6N54 - chains A and B; structure by X-ray diffraction, 2.42 A resolution.

# Chain A (and B)
Name: Uridine-cytidine kinase 2
Source organism: Homo sapiens
Notes: EC 2.7.1.48; chain B of this document is another copy of the same molecule, construct and numbering; everything in this record applies to it too
Reference sequence: Q9BZX2 (UCK2_HUMAN); residue numbers follow UniProt; this construct covers 1-250
Chain sequence (255 residues; each row starts with the number of its first residue; numbers below 1 keep their minus sign (Gly-4 is residue -4)):
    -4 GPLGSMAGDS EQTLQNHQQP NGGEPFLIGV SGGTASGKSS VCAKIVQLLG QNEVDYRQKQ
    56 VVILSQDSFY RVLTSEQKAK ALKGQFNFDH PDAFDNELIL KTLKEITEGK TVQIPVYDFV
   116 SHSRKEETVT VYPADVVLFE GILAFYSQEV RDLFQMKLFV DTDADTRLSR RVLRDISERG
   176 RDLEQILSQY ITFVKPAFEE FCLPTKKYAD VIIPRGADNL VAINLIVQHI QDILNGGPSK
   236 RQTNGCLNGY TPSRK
Disordered / not traced: -4 to 17, 48-51, 232-250 (chain B: -4 to 17, 50-52, 234-250)
Sequence notes: expression tag (-4 to 0)
UniProt features mapped onto this chain:
  - binding site (ATP): Gly27 to Ser35, Asp213
  - binding site (substrate): Asp84, Tyr112, His117, Arg166, Arg176, Gln184
  - modified residue: Ala2 (N-acetylalanine)

# Interface between chain A and chain B
Residue-residue contacts (12):
  Asp156(A) with Glu195(B)
  Glu194(A) with Lys202(B), salt bridge; Tyr203(B), hydrogen bond
  Leu198(A) with Pro199(B), hydrophobic
  Pro199(A) with Tyr141(B)
  Lys201(A) with Glu195(B), hydrogen bond (side chain-backbone)
  Lys202(A) with His85(B), hydrogen bond (backbone-side chain); Asp87(B); Tyr141(B), hydrogen bond; Phe196(B)
  Ile207(A) with Glu195(B); Phe196(B), hydrophobic
Other interface residues (no listed pair), chain B (9 interface residues in all): Pro86

# In short
Chain A and chain B form an interface of 7 and 9 residues respectively, with 4 hydrogen bonds and 1 salt
bridge. Polar pairs include Glu194(A)-Lys202(B), Glu194(A)-Tyr203(B) and Lys201(A)-Glu195(B). Curated
annotation (UniProt) lists 10 ATP-binding residues and 6 substrate-binding residues on chain A.
Both chains are Uridine-cytidine kinase 2 (Homo sapiens). Entry 6N54 (Crystal structure of human
uridine-cytidine kinase 2 complexed with 2'-azidocytidine monophosphate) was determined by X-ray diffraction,
deposited together with 6N53 and 6N55.
